7TXZ - chains A and F of the 8 polymer chains in the assembly; structure by electron microscopy, 3.20 A resolution.

# Chain A
Name: Glycoprotein G
Organism: Nipah henipavirus
Notes: fragment: Ectodomain
UniProtKB: Q9IH62 (GLYCP_NIPAV); residues 70-601 here = UniProt positions 70-601
Sequence (539 residues; row label = number of the first residue in the row):
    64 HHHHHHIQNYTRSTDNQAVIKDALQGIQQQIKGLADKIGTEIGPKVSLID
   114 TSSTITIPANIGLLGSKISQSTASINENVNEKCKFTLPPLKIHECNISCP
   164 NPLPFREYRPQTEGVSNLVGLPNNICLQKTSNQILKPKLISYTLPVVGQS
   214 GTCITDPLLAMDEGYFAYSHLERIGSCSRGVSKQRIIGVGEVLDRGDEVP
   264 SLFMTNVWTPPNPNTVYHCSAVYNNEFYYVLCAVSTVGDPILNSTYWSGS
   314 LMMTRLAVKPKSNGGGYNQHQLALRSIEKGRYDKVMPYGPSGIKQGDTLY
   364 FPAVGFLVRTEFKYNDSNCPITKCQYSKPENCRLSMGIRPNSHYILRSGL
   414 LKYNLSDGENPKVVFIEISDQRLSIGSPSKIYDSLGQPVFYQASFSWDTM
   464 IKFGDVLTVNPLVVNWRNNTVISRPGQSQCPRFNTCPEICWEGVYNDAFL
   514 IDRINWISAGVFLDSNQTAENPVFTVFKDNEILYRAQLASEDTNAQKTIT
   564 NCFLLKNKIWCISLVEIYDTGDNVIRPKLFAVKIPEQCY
Disordered / not traced: 64-130, 583-584
Differences from the reference sequence: expression tag (64-69, 602)
Disulfide bonds: Cys189-Cys601, Cys216-Cys240, Cys282-Cys295, Cys382-Cys395, Cys387-Cys499, Cys493-Cys503, Cys565-Cys574
Covalent attachments: N-acetylglucosamine (NAG) linked to Asn159, Asn306, Asn378, Asn417, Asn481; glycan linked to Asn529
UniProt features mapped onto this chain:
  - glycosylation (N-linked (GlcNAc...) asparagine): Asn72, Asn159, Asn306, Asn378, Asn417, Asn481, Asn529
Reported in the primary citation:
  - post-translational modification sites: Asn306, Asn378, Asn417, Asn481, Asn529
  - self-association interface (contacts with another copy of this molecule); pairs are residue here / residue on that copy: Cys158-Cys162 (disulfide)

# Chain F
Name: nAH1.3 Fab light chain
Organism: Mus sp
Notes: antibody fragment or engineered binder
Sequence (218 residues; each row starts with the number of its first residue):
     1 DIVLTQSPASLAVSLGQRATISCRASESVHDYGISFMNWFQQKPGQPPKL
    51 LIYSASNQGSGVPARFSGSGSGTDFSLNIHPMEEDDIAMYFCQQSKEVPY
   101 TFGGGTKLEIKRADAAPTVSIFPPSSEQLTSGGASVVCFLNNFYPKDINV
   151 KWKIDGSERQNGVLNSWTDQDSKDSTYSMSSTLTLTKDEYERHNSYTCEA
   201 THKTSTSPIVKSFNRNEC
Disordered / not traced: 1, 112-218
Disulfide bonds: Cys23-Cys92

# How chain A and chain F interact
Residue-residue contacts - 26 pairs, chain A then chain F:
  Arg172(A) with Asp31(F), salt bridge; Tyr32(F)
  Leu184(A) with Tyr32(F), hydrophobic; Ile34(F), hydrophobic; Phe36(F), hydrophobic
  Pro185(A) with Ile34(F); Phe36(F); Ser54(F), hydrogen bond (backbone-side chain); Asn57(F)
  Asn186(A) with Ile34(F); Asn57(F), hydrogen bond (backbone-side chain)
  Asn187(A) with Ser54(F), hydrogen bond (side chain-backbone); Ser56(F), hydrogen bond; Asn57(F), hydrogen bond
  Ile188(A) with Asn57(F)
  Leu190(A) with Tyr53(F); Asn57(F); Gln58(F)
  Gln191(A) with Gln58(F)
  Asp515(A) with Tyr53(F), hydrogen bond
  Ile517(A) with Tyr53(F), hydrophobic; Ser60(F)
  Asn518(A) with Tyr53(F), hydrogen bond; Gly59(F); Ser60(F)
  Asn570(A) with Tyr32(F)
Interface residues without a listed pair, chain F (13 interface residues in all): Gly33, Leu50

# Overview
12 residues of chain A and 13 residues of chain F are in contact; the contacts include 7 hydrogen bonds and 1
salt bridge. Polar pairs include Arg172(A)-Asp31(F), Pro185(A)-Ser54(F) and Asn186(A)-Asn57(F). Covalently
linked N-acetylglucosamine: at Asn159(A), Asn306(A), Asn378(A), Asn417(A) and Asn481(A). From the paper:
modification sites Asn306(A), Asn378(A) and Asn417(A) among others; a self-association interface involving
Cys158(A).
Chain A is Glycoprotein G (Nipah henipavirus) and chain F is nAH1.3 Fab light chain (Mus sp); the structure,
Nipah Virus attachment (G) glycoprotein ectodomain in complex with nAH1.3 neutralizing antibody Fab fragment
(local refinement ..., was determined by electron microscopy (same publication as 7TY0).
